6P64 - chains A and C of the 3 polymer chains in the assembly; structure by X-ray diffraction, 3.05 A resolution.

[Chain A]
Name: MHC class I antigen
Source organism: Homo sapiens
Reference sequence: U5YJP1 (U5YJP1_HUMAN); residues 1-275 here correspond to UniProt positions 25-299 (UniProt number = residue number + 24)
Amino-acid sequence (276 residues; numbered 0 to 275; the number before each row is that of its first residue; numbering starts at 0):
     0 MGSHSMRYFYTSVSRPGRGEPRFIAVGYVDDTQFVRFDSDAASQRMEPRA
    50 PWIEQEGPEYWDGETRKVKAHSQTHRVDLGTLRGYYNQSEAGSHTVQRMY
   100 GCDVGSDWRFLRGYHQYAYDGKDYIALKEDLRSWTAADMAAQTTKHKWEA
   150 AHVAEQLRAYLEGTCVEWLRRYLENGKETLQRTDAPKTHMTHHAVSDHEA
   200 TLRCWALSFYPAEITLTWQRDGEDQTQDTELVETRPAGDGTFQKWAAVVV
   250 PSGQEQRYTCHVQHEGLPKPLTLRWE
Not modelled in the structure: 0
Differences from the reference sequence: initiating methionine (0)
Cystine bridges: Cys101-Cys164, Cys203-Cys259

[Chain C]
Name: Neoantigen peptide KQWLVWLFL
Amino-acid sequence (9 residues; row label = number of the first residue in the row):
     1 KQWLVWLFL

[Chain A / chain C interface]
Pairs across the interface (42):
  Tyr7(A) - Lys1(C)  hydrogen bond (side chain-backbone)
  Tyr7(A) - Gln2(C)
  Tyr9(A) - Gln2(C)  hydrogen bond
  Met45(A) - Gln2(C)
  Tyr59(A) - Lys1(C)
  Glu63(A) - Lys1(C)
  Glu63(A) - Gln2(C)  hydrogen bond (side chain-backbone)
  Lys66(A) - Lys1(C)
  Lys66(A) - Gln2(C)  hydrogen bond (side chain-backbone)
  Val67(A) - Gln2(C)
  Ala69(A) - Trp6(C)
  His70(A) - Gln2(C)
  His70(A) - Trp3(C)  hydrogen bond (side chain-backbone)
  Gln72(A) - Trp6(C)
  Thr73(A) - Leu7(C)
  Thr73(A) - Phe8(C)
  Val76(A) - Phe8(C)  hydrophobic
  Asp77(A) - Phe8(C)
  Asp77(A) - Leu9(C)  hydrogen bond (side chain-backbone)
  Thr80(A) - Leu9(C)
  Leu81(A) - Leu9(C)  hydrophobic
  Tyr84(A) - Leu9(C)
  Tyr99(A) - Gln2(C)
  Tyr99(A) - Trp3(C)  hydrogen bond (side chain-backbone)
  His114(A) - Leu7(C)
  Tyr116(A) - Leu7(C)  hydrogen bond (side chain-backbone)
  Tyr116(A) - Leu9(C)  hydrophobic
  Thr143(A) - Leu9(C)  hydrogen bond (side chain-backbone)
  Lys146(A) - Leu9(C)  hydrogen bond (side chain-backbone)
  Trp147(A) - Leu7(C)
  Trp147(A) - Phe8(C)  hydrogen bond (side chain-backbone)
  Trp147(A) - Leu9(C)  hydrophobic
  Val152(A) - Leu7(C)  hydrophobic
  Gln155(A) - Trp3(C)
  Gln155(A) - Val5(C)
  Leu156(A) - Trp3(C)  hydrophobic
  Tyr159(A) - Lys1(C)  hydrogen bond (side chain-backbone)
  Tyr159(A) - Gln2(C)
  Tyr159(A) - Trp3(C)
  Thr163(A) - Lys1(C)
  Trp167(A) - Lys1(C)
  Tyr171(A) - Lys1(C)  hydrogen bond (side chain-backbone)
Other interface residues (no listed pair), chain A (33 interface residues in all): Met5, Arg97, Tyr123, Ile124

[Summary]
Chain A and chain C form an interface of 33 and 8 residues respectively, with 13 hydrogen bonds. Among the
polar pairs are Tyr7(A)-Lys1(C), Tyr9(A)-Gln2(C) and Glu63(A)-Gln2(C).
Chain A is MHC class I antigen (Homo sapiens) and chain C is Neoantigen peptide KQWLVWLFL; the structure,
Alpha-beta TCR Binding to Neoantigen KQWLVWLFL Presented by HLA-A206, was determined by X-ray diffraction.
